Entry 7VLC (X-ray diffraction, 2.20 A resolution); this record covers chains A and E of the 8 polymer chains in the assembly.

== Chain A (and E) ==
Molecule: Extracellular A1 globin
Organism: Lamellibrachia satsuma
Notes: chain E of this document is another copy of the same molecule, construct and numbering; everything in this record applies to it too
UniProt: S0BBU7 (S0BBU7_LAMSA); residues 1-146 here correspond to UniProt positions 20-165 (UniProt number = residue number + 19)
Amino-acid sequence (146 residues; each row starts with the number of its first residue):
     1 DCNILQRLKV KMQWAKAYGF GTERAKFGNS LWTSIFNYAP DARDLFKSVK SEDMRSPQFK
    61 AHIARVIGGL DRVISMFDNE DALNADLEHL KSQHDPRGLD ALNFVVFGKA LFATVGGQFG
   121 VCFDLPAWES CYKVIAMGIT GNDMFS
Cystine bridges: C2-C131
Metal / ion sites: heme Fe: H94 (together with oxygen molecule)
Ligand contacts:
  - heme (HEM): L45, F46, S48, V49, H62, R65, V66, G69, L70, R72, L90, Q93, H94, R97, L99, N103, F104, F107, Y132, I135, I139
  - heme / oxygen molecule: W32, L45, F46, S48, V49, H62, R65, V66, G69, L70, R72, L90, Q93, H94, R97, L99, N103, F104, F107, Y132, I135, I139
  - oxygen molecule (OXY): W32, F46, H62, V66, H94

== How chain A and chain E interact ==
Residue-residue contacts (31):
  S30(A) with V121(E)
  Y38(A) with F123(E), hydrogen bond (side chain-backbone); D124(E); L125(E), hydrogen bond (side chain-backbone); P126(E)
  K109(A) with L125(E); P126(E); E129(E), salt bridge
  F112(A) with L125(E), hydrophobic
  A113(A) with V121(E); F123(E)
  T114(A) with V121(E)
  G116(A) with G117(E)
  G117(A) with G116(E); G120(E); V121(E)
  G120(A) with G117(E)
  V121(A) with S30(E); S34(E); A113(E); T114(E); G117(E)
  F123(A) with Y38(E), hydrogen bond (backbone-side chain); A113(E)
  D124(A) with Y38(E)
  L125(A) with Y38(E), hydrogen bond (backbone-side chain); K109(E); F112(E), hydrophobic
  P126(A) with Y38(E); K109(E)
  E129(A) with K109(E), salt bridge
Other interface residues (no listed pair), chain A (17 interface residues in all): S34, Q118
Other interface residues (no listed pair), chain E (17 interface residues in all): Q118

== In short ==
The chain A/chain E interface involves 17 residues from each chain, with 4 hydrogen bonds and 2 salt bridges.
Polar pairs include K109(A)-E129(E), Y38(A)-F123(E) and Y38(A)-L125(E). Bound to chain A: heme, oxygen
molecule and heme / oxygen molecule.
Chain A and chain E are both Extracellular A1 globin (Lamellibrachia satsuma); the structure, Oxy-deoxy
intermediate of V2 hemoglobin at 78% oxygen saturation, was determined by X-ray diffraction, deposited
together with 7VLD, 7VLE and 7VLF.
